3PUW - chains F and G of the 5 polymer chains in the assembly; structure by X-ray diffraction, 2.30 A resolution.

Chain F:
Molecule: Maltose transport system permease protein malF
Source organism: Escherichia coli
UniProtKB: P02916 (MALF_ECOLI); numbering as in UniProt (aligned over 1-514)
Sequence (514 residues; row label = number of the first residue in the row):
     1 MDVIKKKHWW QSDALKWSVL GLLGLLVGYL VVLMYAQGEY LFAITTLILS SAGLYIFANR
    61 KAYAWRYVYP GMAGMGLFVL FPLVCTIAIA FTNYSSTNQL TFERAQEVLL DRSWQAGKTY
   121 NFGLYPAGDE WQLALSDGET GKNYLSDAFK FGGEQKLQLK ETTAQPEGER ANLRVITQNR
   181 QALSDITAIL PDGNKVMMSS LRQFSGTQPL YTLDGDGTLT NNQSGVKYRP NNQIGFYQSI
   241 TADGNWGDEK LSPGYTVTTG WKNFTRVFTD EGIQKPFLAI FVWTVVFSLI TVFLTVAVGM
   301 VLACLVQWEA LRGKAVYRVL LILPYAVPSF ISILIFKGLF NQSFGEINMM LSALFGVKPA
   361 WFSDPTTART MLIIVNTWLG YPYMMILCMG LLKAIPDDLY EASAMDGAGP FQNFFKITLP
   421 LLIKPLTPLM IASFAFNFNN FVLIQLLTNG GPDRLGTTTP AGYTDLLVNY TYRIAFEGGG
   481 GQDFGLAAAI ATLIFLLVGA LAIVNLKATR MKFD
Disordered / not traced: 1-9, 241-244, 504-514
UniProt features mapped onto this chain:
  - mutagenesis: Leu-334 (L334W: Ability to transport lactose in a saturable manner), Leu-372 (L372W: Growth on maltose but not on media containing either maltoheptaose or maltoheptaose plus maltose), Asn-376 (N376K/H: No growth on maltose), Gly-380 (G380C/S: No growth on maltose), Glu-401 (E401A/C/K/L: Reduction of transport rate), Ser-403 (S403C/D/K/L: Reduction of transport rate), Gly-407 (G407A/P: No effect), Pro-420 (P420A: No effect)

Chain G:
Molecule: Maltose transport system permease protein malG
Source organism: Escherichia coli
UniProtKB: P68183 (MALG_ECOLI); residue numbers follow UniProt; this construct covers 1-296
Sequence (296 residues; numbered 1 to 296; the number before each row is that of its first residue):
     1 MAMVQPKSQK ARLFITHLLL LLFIAAIMFP LLMVVAISLR QGNFATGSLI PEQISWDHWK
    61 LALGFSVEQA DGRITPPPFP VLLWLWNSVK VAGISAIGIV ALSTTCAYAF ARMRFPGKAT
   121 LLKGMLIFQM FPAVLSLVAL YALFDRLGEY IPFIGLNTHG GVIFAYLGGI ALHVWTIKGY
   181 FETIDSSLEE AAALDGATPW QAFRLVLLPL SVPILAVVFI LSFIAAITEV PVASLLLRDV
   241 NSYTLAVGMQ QYLNPQNYLW GDFAAAAVMS ALPITIVFLL AQRWLVNGLT AGGVKG
Disordered / not traced: 1-8
UniProt features mapped onto this chain:
  - mutagenesis: Glu-190 (E190A/C/K/L: Reduction of transport rate), Ala-192 (A192D/S/L: Loss of transport and MalK dissociation from the membrane), Gly-196 (G196A: No effect; G196P: Loss of transport and MalK dissociation from the membrane), Pro-209 (P209A: No effect)

Interface between chain F and chain G:
Residue-residue contacts (138; chain F residue first):
  Leu-33(F) with Tyr-150(G), hydrophobic
  Met-34(F) with Tyr-150(G)
  Gln-37(F) with Tyr-150(G), hydrogen bond
  Glu-39(F) with Arg-146(G), salt bridge; Tyr-150(G)
  Phe-42(F) with Leu-143(G), hydrophobic; Arg-146(G); Leu-147(G), hydrophobic
  Tyr-63(F) with Met-113(G), hydrophobic; Pro-199(G); Trp-200(G)
  Ala-64(F) with Ala-109(G); Met-113(G), hydrophobic; Phe-115(G), hydrophobic
  Trp-65(F) with Leu-121(G), hydrophobic
  Tyr-67(F) with Thr-105(G); Cys-106(G), hydrogen bond (backbone-backbone); Tyr-108(G), hydrophobic; Ala-109(G), hydrophobic; Met-113(G), hydrophobic; Pro-199(G); Trp-200(G), hydrogen bond (side chain-backbone)
  Val-68(F) with Cys-106(G), hydrophobic; Ala-109(G), hydrophobic; Phe-115(G), hydrophobic
  Pro-70(F) with Leu-102(G), hydrophobic
  Gly-71(F) with Leu-102(G); Ile-170(G)
  Met-72(F) with Leu-121(G), hydrophobic; Met-125(G), hydrophobic
  Gly-74(F) with Gly-168(G)
  Met-75(F) with Met-125(G), hydrophobic; Gly-168(G); Ile-170(G), hydrophobic; Ala-171(G), hydrophobic
  Leu-77(F) with Leu-143(G); Phe-164(G), hydrophobic
  Phe-78(F) with Leu-140(G), hydrophobic; Leu-143(G), hydrophobic; Phe-144(G), hydrophobic; Phe-164(G), hydrophobic; Ala-165(G)
  Val-79(F) with Phe-128(G); Gln-129(G); Gly-168(G)
  Phe-81(F) with Ala-139(G); Leu-143(G), hydrophobic
  Pro-82(F) with Ala-139(G), hydrophobic
  Leu-83(F) with Phe-128(G); Phe-131(G), hydrophobic
  Cys-85(F) with Ala-139(G), hydrophobic
  Thr-86(F) with Phe-131(G); Leu-135(G)
  Leu-302(F) with Leu-20(G), hydrophobic; Phe-23(G), hydrophobic
  Gln-307(F) with Asn-287(G), hydrogen bond
  Trp-308(F) with Leu-13(G), hydrophobic; Thr-16(G)
  Ala-310(F) with Lys-10(G); Leu-13(G)
  Leu-311(F) with His-17(G); Leu-20(G), hydrophobic
  Tyr-317(F) with His-17(G), hydrogen bond; Leu-21(G)
  Arg-318(F) with Phe-278(G); Gln-282(G)
  Val-319(F) with Thr-275(G); Phe-278(G), hydrophobic; Leu-279(G), hydrophobic
  Leu-320(F) with Ile-27(G)
  Leu-321(F) with Phe-23(G), hydrophobic; Ile-24(G), hydrophobic
  Leu-323(F) with Met-28(G), hydrophobic; Leu-31(G), hydrophobic; Thr-275(G)
  Pro-324(F) with Ile-27(G), hydrophobic; Leu-31(G)
  Tyr-325(F) with Leu-221(G), hydrophobic; Ile-224(G)
  Ala-326(F) with Ser-270(G); Ala-271(G); Ile-274(G)
  Val-327(F) with Leu-31(G), hydrophobic
  Pro-328(F) with Ala-267(G); Ser-270(G)
  Phe-330(F) with Leu-253(G), hydrophobic; Tyr-258(G); Phe-263(G), hydrophobic
  Ile-331(F) with Val-34(G), hydrophobic; Phe-263(G), hydrophobic; Ala-264(G), hydrophobic
  Leu-334(F) with Tyr-258(G), hydrophobic; Trp-260(G), hydrophobic
  Ile-335(F) with Pro-30(G); Met-33(G); Val-34(G), hydrophobic; Ile-37(G), hydrophobic
  Phe-336(F) with Pro-30(G), hydrophobic
  Leu-339(F) with Phe-29(G), hydrophobic
  Glu-346(F) with Phe-29(G); Met-33(G)
  Trp-378(F) with Ile-27(G), hydrogen bond (side chain-backbone); Leu-31(G), hydrophobic
  Tyr-381(F) with Ile-27(G)
  Tyr-383(F) with Leu-221(G), hydrophobic
  Ile-386(F) with Val-217(G)
  Leu-387(F) with Val-217(G), hydrophobic; Leu-221(G), hydrophobic
  Met-389(F) with Phe-278(G), hydrophobic; Gln-282(G); Leu-285(G)
  Gly-390(F) with Tyr-180(G); Pro-213(G); Val-217(G); Leu-285(G)
  Leu-392(F) with Asn-287(G)
  Lys-393(F) with Tyr-180(G); Pro-213(G); Leu-285(G); Val-286(G); Asn-287(G), hydrogen bond
  Ala-394(F) with Tyr-180(G), hydrophobic; Thr-183(G)
  Asp-397(F) with Gly-288(G)
  Pro-410(F) with Arg-12(G)
  Pro-428(F) with Leu-126(G), hydrophobic; Trp-175(G), hydrophobic
  Leu-429(F) with Leu-172(G), hydrophobic; Thr-176(G)
  Ala-432(F) with Leu-172(G), hydrophobic
  Tyr-472(F) with Val-134(G)
  Phe-484(F) with Leu-135(G), hydrophobic
  Ala-491(F) with Pro-132(G); Val-134(G), hydrophobic
  Ile-494(F) with Pro-132(G), hydrophobic
  Phe-495(F) with Ile-127(G); Phe-131(G), hydrophobic; Pro-132(G)
Also at the interface, not in a pair above, chain F (83 interface residues in all): Leu-30, Leu-80, Ile-87, Tyr-94, Val-298, Leu-305, Arg-312, Gly-313, Ile-322, Ser-332, Leu-391, Ile-431, Ala-435, Asn-439, Ala-487, Ala-488, Thr-492
Also at the interface, not in a pair above, chain G (84 interface residues in all): Gly-47, Phe-110, Pro-116, Met-130, Ser-136, Val-138, Glu-149, Ile-214, Ile-220, Thr-228

Summary:
83 residues of chain F face 84 of chain G across their interface; the contacts include 7 hydrogen bonds and 1
salt bridge. Among the polar pairs are Glu-39(F)/Arg-146(G), Gln-37(F)/Tyr-150(G) and Tyr-67(F)/Trp-200(G).
Chain F is Maltose transport system permease protein malF and chain G is Maltose transport system permease
protein malG, both from Escherichia coli; the structure, Crystal Structure of an outward-facing MBP-Maltose
transporter complex bound to ADP-AlF4, was determined by X-ray diffraction together with 3PUV, 3PUX and 3RLF
from the same study.
